6JLY - chains C and H of the 12 polymer chains in the assembly; structure by X-ray diffraction, 3.50 A resolution.

# Chain C
Name: Probable translation initiation factor eIF-2B subunit beta
From: Schizosaccharomyces pombe (strain 972 / ATCC 24843)
UniProt: Q9UT76 (EI2BB_SCHPO); residues 1-393 here = UniProt positions 1-393
Sequence (399 residues; each row starts with the number of its first residue; numbers below 1 keep their minus sign (Gly-5 is residue -5)):
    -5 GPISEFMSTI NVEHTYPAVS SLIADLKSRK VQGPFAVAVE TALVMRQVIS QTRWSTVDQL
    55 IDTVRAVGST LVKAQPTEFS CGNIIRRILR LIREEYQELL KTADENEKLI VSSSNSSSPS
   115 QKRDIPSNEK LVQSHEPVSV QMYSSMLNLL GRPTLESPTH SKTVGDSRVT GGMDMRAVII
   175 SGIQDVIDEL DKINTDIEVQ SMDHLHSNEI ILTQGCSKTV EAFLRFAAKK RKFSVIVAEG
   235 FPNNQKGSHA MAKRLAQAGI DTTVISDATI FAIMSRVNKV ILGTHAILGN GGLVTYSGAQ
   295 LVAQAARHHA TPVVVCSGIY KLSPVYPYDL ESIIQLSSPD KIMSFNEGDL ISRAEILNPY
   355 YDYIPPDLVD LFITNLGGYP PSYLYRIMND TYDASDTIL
Not modelled in the structure: 104-164
Construct notes: expression tag (-5 to 0)
Curated features (UniProtKB/Swiss-Prot):
  - modified residue (Phosphoserine): Ser106, Ser108, Ser112

# Chain H
Name: Probable translation initiation factor eIF-2B subunit delta
From: Schizosaccharomyces pombe (strain 972 / ATCC 24843)
UniProt: Q09924 (EI2BD_SCHPO); residue numbers follow UniProt; this construct covers 1-467
Sequence (467 residues; row label = number of the first residue in the row):
     1 MGFSAEQAKK DGKDQSPVSE SSSVGGTSPA TASSVVSPNE PKLSGKEAKA LKKARKQASR
    61 RAKAEAAAAN NPPGVSEEKK VAIPNKNSNQ QKKASKQNPQ NSPETDANLQ EKKIFEEKQV
   121 SIFSHLDWRR RRTTENIPKD IHPAVIRLGL KLANYKIFGS NQRCIDLLKT FKIVIQDYQT
   181 PYGTTLSRHL TTHINSQIAY LVSTRPLSIS MGNAIRFLKL EISVLDIDLT DDEGKELLLE
   241 KIDSYIRDRI IIAGQVIVQA ATEKIQDGDV ILTYLHSSTV NDVLIHAKNV GKKFRVVVVD
   301 SRPEFEGRVC LKLLTEHGIE CTYVMISALS YIMQEVTKIF LGGHAMLSNG ALYSRAGTSL
   361 ISLLGHESNV PVIACCESYK FTERIQLDSL VYNELAPGDQ LVNMGVDDFE EKPGVLANWK
   421 SVKNLKLLSL KYDVTPPRLI TVCVCEMGLL PSTSVPAIIN EFKQVYA
Not modelled in the structure: 1-104
Curated features (UniProtKB/Swiss-Prot):
  - modified residue: Ser16 (Phosphoserine), Ser19 (Phosphoserine), Ser21 (Phosphoserine), Ser23 (Phosphoserine), Thr27 (Phosphothreonine), Ser28 (Phosphoserine), Ser37 (Phosphoserine)
  - mutagenesis: Asp248 (D248K: Increases guanyl-nucleotide exchange factor activity on eIF2)

# Chain C / chain H interface
Contacting residue pairs - 20 pairs, chain C then chain H:
  Asp197(C) - Val391(H)
  Asp197(C) - Tyr392(H)  hydrogen bond
  His198(C) - Ile385(H)
  His200(C) - Lys118(H)  hydrogen bond
  His200(C) - His125(H)
  His200(C) - Val391(H)
  Ser201(C) - Lys118(H)
  Asn202(C) - Gln119(H)
  Arg225(C) - Lys118(H)
  Lys273(C) - Leu387(H)
  Lys273(C) - Asp388(H)  salt bridge
  Leu365(C) - Ile385(H)  hydrophobic
  Pro374(C) - Ser348(H)
  Pro374(C) - Asn349(H)
  Ser376(C) - Thr453(H)  hydrogen bond
  Tyr377(C) - Pro456(H)  hydrophobic
  Tyr377(C) - Ala457(H)
  Tyr377(C) - Asn460(H)
  Arg380(C) - Asn460(H)  hydrogen bond
  Arg380(C) - Glu461(H)  salt bridge
Interface residues without a listed pair, chain C (18 interface residues in all): Lys224, Pro306, Val308, Gly372, Tyr379, Asp384
Interface residues without a listed pair, chain H (19 interface residues in all): Phe115, Val120, Glu383, Gln464

# Summary
18 residues of chain C and 19 residues of chain H are in contact, with 4 hydrogen bonds and 2 salt bridges.
Polar pairs include Lys273(C)-Asp388(H), Arg380(C)-Glu461(H) and Asp197(C)-Tyr392(H). Curated annotation
(UniProt) lists one mutagenesis site on chain H.
Here chain C is Probable translation initiation factor eIF-2B subunit beta and chain H is Probable translation
initiation factor eIF-2B subunit delta, both from Schizosaccharomyces pombe (strain 972 / ATCC 24843). Entry
6JLY (eIF2a - eIF2B complex) was determined by X-ray diffraction, deposited together with 6K71, 6K72 and 6JLZ.
